Entry 8HSL (electron microscopy, 5.80 A resolution (low resolution: residue-level contacts below are approximate; hydrogen-bond / salt-bridge calls are withheld)); this record covers chains A and B of the 11 polymer chains in the assembly.

== Chain A (and B) ==
Protein: Transcription termination factor Rho
From: Thermus thermophilus HB8
Notes: chain B of this document is another copy of the same molecule, construct and numbering; everything in this record applies to it too
Reference sequence: Q5SJE9 (Q5SJE9_THET8); residue numbers follow UniProt; this construct covers 1-426
Sequence (428 residues; numbered -1 to 426; the number before each row is that of its first residue; numbers below 1 keep their minus sign (Gly-1 is residue -1)):
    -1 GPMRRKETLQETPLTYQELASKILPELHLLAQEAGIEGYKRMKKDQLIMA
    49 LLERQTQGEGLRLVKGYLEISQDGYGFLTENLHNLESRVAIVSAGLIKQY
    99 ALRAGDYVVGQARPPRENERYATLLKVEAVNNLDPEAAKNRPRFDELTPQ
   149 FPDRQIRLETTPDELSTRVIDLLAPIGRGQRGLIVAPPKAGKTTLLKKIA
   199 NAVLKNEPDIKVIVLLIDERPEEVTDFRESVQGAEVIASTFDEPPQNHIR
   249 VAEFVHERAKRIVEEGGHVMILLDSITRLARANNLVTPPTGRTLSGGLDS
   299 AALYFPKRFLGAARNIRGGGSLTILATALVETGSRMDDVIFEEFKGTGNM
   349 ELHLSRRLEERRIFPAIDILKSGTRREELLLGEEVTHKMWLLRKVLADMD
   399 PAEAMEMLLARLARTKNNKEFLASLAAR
Unresolved in the structure: -1 to 59, 421-426
Differences from the reference sequence: expression tag (-1 to 0)
Ion coordination: Mg2+: Thr191 (together with ADP)
Small-molecule neighbours: ADP / beryllium trifluoride: Asp161, Pro185, Pro186, Lys187, Ala188, Gly189, Lys190, Thr191, Thr192, Lys196, Glu217, Arg218, Glu221, Asp272, Leu327, Glu357, Phe362

== Chain A / chain B interface ==
Contacting residue pairs - 34 pairs, chain A then chain B:
  Lys187(A) with Glu349(B); Thr372(B); Arg373(B)
  Arg218(A) with Gly344(B); Arg373(B)
  Pro219(A) with Pro147(B)
  Glu220(A) with Gln148(B); Phe149(B); Arg179(B); Asn347(B)
  Glu221(A) with Arg373(B)
  Thr223(A) with Pro147(B); Gln148(B)
  Arg226(A) with Arg315(B)
  Phe239(A) with Arg179(B)
  Asp240(A) with Tyr302(B); Arg306(B); Arg312(B)
  Glu241(A) with Tyr302(B)
  Pro242(A) with Tyr302(B)
  Arg276(A) with Lys305(B); Glu341(B)
  Arg279(A) with Glu341(B)
  Pro287(A) with Arg290(B)
  Gly289(A) with Arg290(B)
  Arg290(A) with Arg290(B)
  Thr291(A) with Arg290(B)
  Leu296(A) with Arg290(B)
  Asp297(A) with Arg290(B)
  Ser332(A) with Leu292(B)
  Arg333(A) with Ser293(B)
  Arg354(A) with Glu340(B)
  Arg360(A) with Trp388(B); Arg391(B)
Also at the interface, not in a pair above, chain A (31 interface residues in all): Asp224, Glu227, Asn282, Leu283, Gly295, Glu329, Thr330, Arg359
Also at the interface, not in a pair above, chain B (27 interface residues in all): Ser298, Gly309, Lys343, Thr345, Gly371, Glu375

== Summary ==
The interface between chain A and chain B involves 31 residues on one side and 27 on the other. Ligands of
chain A: ADP / beryllium trifluoride.
Both chains are Transcription termination factor Rho (Thermus thermophilus HB8). Entry 8HSL (Thermus
thermophilus RNA polymerase bound with an inverted Rho hexamer) was determined by electron microscopy,
deposited together with 8HSG, 8HSH, 8HSJ and 8HSR.
